PDB entry 1P3F | X-ray diffraction, 2.90 A resolution | chains I and G of the 10 polymer chains in the assembly

Chain I:
Molecule: Palindromic 146bp Human Alpha-Satellite DNA fragment
From: Homo sapiens
Sequence (146 nucleotides; each row starts with the number of its first residue):
     1 ATCAATATCCACCTGCAGATTCTACCAAAAGTGTATTTGGAAACTGCTCC
    51 ATCAAAAGGCATGTTCAGCGGAATTCCGCTGAACATGCCTTTTGATGGAG
   101 CAGTTTCCAAATACACTTTTGGTAGAATCTGCAGGTGGATATTGAT

Chain G:
Molecule: Histone H2A
From: Xenopus laevis
UniProtKB: Q7ZT66 (Q7ZT66_9ZZZZ); residues 1001-1129 here correspond to UniProt positions 2-130 (UniProt number = residue number - 999)
Sequence (129 residues; row label = number of the first residue in the row):
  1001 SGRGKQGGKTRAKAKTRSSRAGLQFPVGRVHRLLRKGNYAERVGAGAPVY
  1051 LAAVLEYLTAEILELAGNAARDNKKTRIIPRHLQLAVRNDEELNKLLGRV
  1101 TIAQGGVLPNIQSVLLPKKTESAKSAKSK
Unresolved in the structure: 1001-1012, 1120-1129
Differences from the reference sequence: conflict Ala-1014 (Ser15 in Q7ZT66), Gly-1067 (Trp68 in Q7ZT66), Asn-1068 (Glu69 in Q7ZT66), 21 further conflict positions vs the reference (Q7ZT66) not listed

How chain I and chain G interact:
Contacting residue pairs (15):
  DC69(I) / Lys-1118(G)  salt bridge to the phosphate
  DA111(I) / Arg-1042(G)  hydrogen bond to the sugar
  DA111(I) / Gly-1044(G)  phosphate contact
  DA111(I) / Ala-1045(G)  hydrogen bond to the phosphate
  DT112(I) / Arg-1035(G)  salt bridge to the phosphate
  DT112(I) / Arg-1042(G)  phosphate contact
  DT112(I) / Val-1043(G)  hydrogen bond to the phosphate
  DG121(I) / Arg-1029(G)  hydrogen bond to the phosphate
  DG122(I) / Arg-1029(G)  salt bridge to the phosphate
  DG131(I) / Thr-1076(G)  hydrogen bond to the phosphate
  DG131(I) / Arg-1077(G)  hydrogen bond to the sugar
  DC132(I) / Lys-1075(G)  phosphate contact
  DC132(I) / Thr-1076(G)  hydrogen bond to the phosphate
  DC132(I) / Arg-1077(G)  hydrogen bond to the phosphate
  DA133(I) / Lys-1075(G)  salt bridge to the phosphate
Also at the interface, not in a pair above, chain G (12 interface residues in all): Glu-1041, Lys-1074

Summary:
8 residues of chain I and 12 residues of chain G are in contact, with 8 hydrogen bonds and 4 salt bridges.
Polar pairs include DA111(I)/Arg-1042(G), DG131(I)/Arg-1077(G) and DA111(I)/Ala-1045(G).
Chain I is Palindromic 146bp Human Alpha-Satellite DNA fragment (Homo sapiens) and chain G is Histone H2A
(Xenopus laevis); the structure, Crystallographic Studies of Nucleosome Core Particles containing Histone
'Sin' Mutants, was determined by X-ray diffraction together with 1P34, 1P3A, 1P3B, 1P3G, 1P3I, 1P3K and 4
further entries from the same study.
